8WT9 - chains A and E of the 10 polymer chains in the assembly; structure by electron microscopy, 2.70 A resolution.

Chain A:
Name: IS621 transposase
Source organism: Escherichia coli
UniProt: A0A0E0Y1P1 (A0A0E0Y1P1_ECO1C); numbering as in UniProt (aligned over 1-326)
Amino-acid sequence (328 residues; numbered -1 to 326; the number before each row is that of its first residue; numbers below 1 keep their minus sign (Gly-1 is residue -1)):
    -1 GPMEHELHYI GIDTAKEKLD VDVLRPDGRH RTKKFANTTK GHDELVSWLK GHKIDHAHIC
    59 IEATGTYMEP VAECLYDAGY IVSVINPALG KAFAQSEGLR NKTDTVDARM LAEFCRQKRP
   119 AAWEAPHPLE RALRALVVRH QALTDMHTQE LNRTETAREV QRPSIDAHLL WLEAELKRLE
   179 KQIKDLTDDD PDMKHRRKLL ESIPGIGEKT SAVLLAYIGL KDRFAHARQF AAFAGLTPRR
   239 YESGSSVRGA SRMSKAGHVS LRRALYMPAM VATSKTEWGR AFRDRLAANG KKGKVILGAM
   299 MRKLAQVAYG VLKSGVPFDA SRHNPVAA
Unresolved in the structure: -1 to 3, 323-326
Construct notes: expression tag (-1 to 0)
What the authors report for this chain:
  - conformationally variable residues (order/disorder transition): Ser241
  - binding site for target DNA: Ser241
  - binding site for donor DNA: Ser241
  - mutagenesis - D11A/E60A/D102A/D105A, S241A: abolished catalytic activity

Chain E:
Molecule: bridge RNA
Source organism: Escherichia coli
Sequence (180 nucleotides; numbered -2 to 177; the number before each row is that of its first residue; numbers below 1 keep their minus sign (G-2 is residue -2)):
    -2 GGGAGUGCAG AGAAAAUCGG CCAGUUUUCU CUGCCUGCAG UCCGCAUGCC GUAUCGGGCC
    58 UUGGGUUCUA ACCUGUUCUG UAGAUUUAUG CAGCGGACUG CCUUUCUCCC AAAGUGAUAA
   118 ACCGGACAGU AUCAUGGACC GGUUUUCCCG GUAAUCCGUA UUUACAAGGC UGGUUUCACU
Unresolved in the structure: -2 to 36, 96-177

How chain A and chain E interact:
Contacting residue pairs (91; chain A residue first):
  Ala61(A) - G80(E)  hydrogen bond to the base
  Ala61(A) - A81(E)  sugar contact
  Gly63(A) - G80(E)  sugar contact
  Thr64(A) - A79(E)  sugar contact
  Asn84(A) - A81(E)  hydrogen bond to the base
  Asn84(A) - U82(E)  hydrogen bond to the sugar
  Pro85(A) - G80(E)  base contact
  Pro85(A) - A81(E)  base contact
  Arg132(A) - A81(E)  salt bridge to the phosphate
  Val136(A) - G80(E)  phosphate contact
  Asp143(A) - C52(E)  sugar contact
  Gln147(A) - G53(E)  phosphate contact
  Gln147(A) - G54(E)  hydrogen bond to the phosphate
  Asn150(A) - G53(E)  hydrogen bond to the base
  Asn150(A) - G54(E)  hydrogen bond to the sugar
  Arg151(A) - G54(E)  salt bridge to the phosphate
  Arg151(A) - G55(E)  salt bridge to the phosphate
  Thr154(A) - G55(E)  hydrogen bond to the sugar
  Arg156(A) - C56(E)  sugar contact
  Arg221(A) - U82(E)  salt bridge to the phosphate
  Arg221(A) - U83(E)  hydrogen bond to the base
  Phe222(A) - U83(E)  base contact
  His224(A) - U84(E)  hydrogen bond to the base
  Ala225(A) - A43(E)  sugar contact
  Arg226(A) - U44(E)  base contact
  Arg226(A) - G45(E)  hydrogen bond to the base
  Arg226(A) - C46(E)  base contact
  Arg226(A) - U84(E)  sugar contact
  Arg226(A) - A85(E)  base contact
  Arg226(A) - U86(E)  hydrogen bond to the base
  Arg226(A) - G87(E)  hydrogen bond to the base
  Gln227(A) - U83(E)  hydrogen bond to the phosphate
  Gln227(A) - U84(E)  sugar contact
  Ala230(A) - U84(E)  sugar contact
  Phe231(A) - U82(E)  hydrogen bond to the sugar
  Phe231(A) - U83(E)  phosphate contact
  Leu234(A) - G48(E)  base contact
  Thr235(A) - A85(E)  phosphate contact
  Pro236(A) - C47(E)  base contact
  Pro236(A) - G48(E)  sugar contact
  Arg238(A) - A85(E)  hydrogen bond to the base
  Ser249(A) - C47(E)  hydrogen bond to the sugar
  Ser249(A) - G48(E)  sugar contact
  Ser249(A) - U49(E)  phosphate contact
  Arg250(A) - U49(E)  salt bridge to the phosphate
  Met251(A) - G48(E)  phosphate contact
  Met251(A) - U49(E)  hydrogen bond to the phosphate
  Met251(A) - A50(E)  sugar contact
  Lys253(A) - A50(E)  salt bridge to the phosphate
  Lys253(A) - U51(E)  salt bridge to the phosphate
  Ala254(A) - U82(E)  hydrogen bond to the sugar
  Gly255(A) - U82(E)  sugar contact
  His256(A) - A81(E)  salt bridge to the phosphate
  His256(A) - U82(E)  salt bridge to the phosphate
  Val257(A) - U51(E)  phosphate contact
  Arg260(A) - A50(E)  sugar contact
  Arg260(A) - U51(E)  salt bridge to the phosphate
  Arg261(A) - U51(E)  hydrogen bond to the sugar
  Arg261(A) - C52(E)  sugar contact
  Tyr264(A) - A50(E)  stacking on the base
  Arg283(A) - G45(E)  salt bridge to the phosphate
  Arg283(A) - C46(E)  salt bridge to the phosphate
  Leu284(A) - G48(E)  base contact
  Lys289(A) - C47(E)  salt bridge to the phosphate
  Lys289(A) - G48(E)  salt bridge to the phosphate
  Lys290(A) - U49(E)  base contact
  Lys292(A) - U49(E)  sugar contact
  Lys292(A) - A50(E)  salt bridge to the phosphate
  Val293(A) - G48(E)  hydrogen bond to the sugar
  Val293(A) - U49(E)  base contact
  Gly296(A) - G48(E)  sugar contact
  Ala297(A) - G48(E)  base contact
  Met299(A) - A50(E)  sugar contact
  Arg300(A) - C47(E)  base contact
  Arg300(A) - G48(E)  hydrogen bond to the base
  Lys301(A) - U44(E)  salt bridge to the phosphate
  Lys301(A) - G45(E)  salt bridge to the phosphate
  Gln304(A) - A43(E)  sugar contact
  Gln304(A) - U44(E)  hydrogen bond to the phosphate
  Val305(A) - A43(E)  sugar contact
  Gly308(A) - A43(E)  base contact
  Val309(A) - A43(E)  base contact
  Lys311(A) - C42(E)  salt bridge to the phosphate
  Lys311(A) - A43(E)  salt bridge to the phosphate
  Ser312(A) - A43(E)  hydrogen bond to the base
  Val314(A) - A43(E)  base contact
  Pro315(A) - A43(E)  hydrogen bond to the base
  Phe316(A) - A43(E)  base contact
  Asp317(A) - A43(E)  hydrogen bond to the base
  Arg320(A) - A43(E)  hydrogen bond to the base
  His321(A) - A43(E)  hydrogen bond to the base
Other interface residues (no listed pair), chain A (64 interface residues in all): Ile83, Thr146, Ala223, Phe280, Asn287
Other interface residues (no listed pair), chain E (26 interface residues in all): G41, C88

Overview:
64 residues of chain A and 26 residues of chain E are in contact; the contacts include 27 hydrogen bonds, 19
salt bridges and 1 aromatic stacking contact. Among the polar pairs are Ala61(A)-G80(E), Asn84(A)-A81(E) and
Asn150(A)-G53(E). From the paper: a binding site for target DNA at Ser241(A); D11A/E60A/D102A/D105A and S241A
of chain A abolish catalytic activity.
Here chain A is IS621 transposase and chain E is bridge RNA, both from Escherichia coli. Entry 8WT9 (Cryo-EM
structure of the IS621 recombinase in complex with bridge RNA, donor DNA, and target DNA ...) was determined
by electron microscopy (same publication as 8WT6, 8WT7 and 8WT8).
